Entry 6JCJ (X-ray diffraction, 2.50 A resolution); this record covers chains B and C of the 6 polymer chains in the assembly.

== Chain B ==
Molecule: Tubulin beta-2B chain
Source organism: Bos taurus
UniProt: Q6B856 (TBB2B_BOVIN); numbering as in UniProt (aligned over 1-445)
Sequence (445 residues; numbered 1 to 445; the number before each row is that of its first residue):
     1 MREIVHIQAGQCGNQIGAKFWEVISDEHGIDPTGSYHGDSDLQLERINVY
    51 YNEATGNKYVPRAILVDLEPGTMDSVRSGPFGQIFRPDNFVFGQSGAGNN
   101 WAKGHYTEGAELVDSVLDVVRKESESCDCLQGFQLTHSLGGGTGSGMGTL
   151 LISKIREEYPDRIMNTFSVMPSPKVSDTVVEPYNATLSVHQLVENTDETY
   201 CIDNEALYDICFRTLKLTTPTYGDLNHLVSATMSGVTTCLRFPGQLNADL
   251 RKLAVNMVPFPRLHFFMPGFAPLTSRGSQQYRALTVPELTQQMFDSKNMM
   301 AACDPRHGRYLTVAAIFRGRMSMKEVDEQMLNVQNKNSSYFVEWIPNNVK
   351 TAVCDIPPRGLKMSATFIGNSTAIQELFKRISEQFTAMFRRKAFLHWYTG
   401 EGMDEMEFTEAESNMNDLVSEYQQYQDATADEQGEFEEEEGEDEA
Unresolved in the structure: 276-279, 429-445
UniProt features mapped onto this chain:
  - motif: M1 to I4 (MREI motif)
  - binding site (GTP): Q11, E69, S138, G142, T143, G144, N204, N226
  - binding site (Mg(2+)): E69
  - modified residue: S40 (Phosphoserine), T55 (Phosphothreonine), K58 (N6-acetyllysine), S172 (Phosphoserine), T285 (Phosphothreonine), T290 (Phosphothreonine), R318 (Omega-N-methylarginine), E438 (5-glutamyl polyglutamate)
  - cross-link (Glycyl lysine isopeptide (Lys-Gly)): K58 (interchain with G-Cter in ubiquitin), K324 (interchain with G-Cter in ubiquitin)
Ion coordination: Mg2+: Q11, D177 (together with GDP)
Small-molecule neighbours:
  - BG0 ((4R)-2,7,8-triamino-4-(3-bromo-4,5-dimethoxyphenyl)-4H-1-benzopyran-3-carbonitrile): V236, C239, L240, L246, A248, D249, K252, L253, N256, M257, V313, A314, A315, N348, V349, K350, T351, A352, I368
  - GDP (guanosine-5'-diphosphate): G10, Q11, C12, Q15, I16, D67, N99, S138, G140, G141, G142, T143, G144, V169, P171, V175, D177, E181, N204, L207, Y222, L225, N226

== Chain C ==
Molecule: Tubulin alpha-1B chain
Source organism: Sus scrofa
UniProt: Q2XVP4 (TBA1B_PIG); residue numbers follow UniProt; this construct covers 1-450
Sequence (450 residues; each row starts with the number of its first residue):
     1 MRECISIHVGQAGVQIGNACWELYCLEHGIQPDGQMPSDKTIGGGDDSFN
    51 TFFSETGAGKHVPRAVFVDLEPTVIDEVRTGTYRQLFHPEQLITGKEDAA
   101 NNYARGHYTIGKEIIDLVLDRIRKLADQCTGLQGFLVFHSFGGGTGSGFT
   151 SLLMERLSVDYGKKSKLEFSIYPAPQVSTAVVEPYNSILTTHTTLEHSDC
   201 AFMVDNEAIYDICRRNLDIERPTYTNLNRLISQIVSSITASLRFDGALNV
   251 DLTEFQTNLVPYPRIHFPLATYAPVISAEKAYHEQLSVAEITNACFEPAN
   301 QMVKCDPRHGKYMACCLLYRGDVVPKDVNAAIATIKTKRSIQFVDWCPTG
   351 FKVGINYQPPTVVPGGDLAKVQRAVCMLSNTTAIAEAWARLDHKFDLMYA
   401 KRAFVHWYVGEGMEEGEFSEAREDMAALEKDYEEVGVDSVEGEGEEEGEE
Unresolved in the structure: 441-450
UniProt features mapped onto this chain:
  - motif: M1 to C4 (MREC motif)
  - active site: E254
  - binding site (GTP): G10, Q11, A12, Q15, E71, A99, S140, G143, G144, T145, G146, T179, E183, N206, Y224, N228, L252
  - binding site (Mg(2+)): E71
  - modified residue: K40 (N6,N6,N6-trimethyllysine), S48 (Phosphoserine), S232 (Phosphoserine), Y282 (3'-nitrotyrosine), R339 (Omega-N-methylarginine), S439 (Phosphoserine), E443 (5-glutamyl polyglutamate), E445 (5-glutamyl polyglutamate)
  - cross-link (Glycyl lysine isopeptide (Lys-Gly)): K326 (interchain with G-Cter in ubiquitin), K370 (interchain with G-Cter in ubiquitin)
Ion coordination: Ca2+: D39, T41, G44, E55
Small-molecule neighbours:
  - BG0 ((4R)-2,7,8-triamino-4-(3-bromo-4,5-dimethoxyphenyl)-4H-1-benzopyran-3-carbonitrile): N101, T179, A180, V181
  - GTP (guanosine-5'-triphosphate): G10, Q11, A12, Q15, I16, D69, D98, A99, A100, N101, S140, G142, G143, G144, T145, G146, I171, P173, V177, S178, T179, E183, N206, Y224, L227, N228, I231

== How chain B and chain C interact ==
Residue-residue contacts (37):
  Q94(B) - M1(C)
  N99(B) - E254(C)
  D177(B) - E254(C)
  D177(B) - K352(C)  hydrogen bond (backbone-side chain)
  T178(B) - E254(C)
  T178(B) - N258(C)
  V179(B) - N258(C)  hydrogen bond (backbone-side chain)
  V179(B) - P348(C)  hydrophobic
  V180(B) - T257(C)
  T219(B) - P325(C)
  T219(B) - K326(C)
  T219(B) - N329(C)
  A387(B) - W346(C)
  M388(B) - W346(C)
  R390(B) - D345(C)  salt bridge
  R390(B) - S439(C)  hydrogen bond
  R391(B) - Y262(C)  hydrogen bond (backbone-side chain)
  R391(B) - W346(C)
  R391(B) - E434(C)  hydrogen bond (side chain-backbone)
  R391(B) - V435(C)
  R391(B) - V437(C)  hydrogen bond (side chain-backbone)
  R391(B) - D438(C)
  R391(B) - S439(C)  hydrogen bond
  K392(B) - Y262(C)
  A393(B) - P261(C)
  A393(B) - Y262(C)
  A393(B) - W346(C)  hydrophobic
  F394(B) - T257(C)
  F394(B) - N258(C)
  F394(B) - V260(C)
  F394(B) - P261(C)  hydrogen bond (backbone-backbone)
  H396(B) - V260(C)  hydrogen bond (side chain-backbone)
  H396(B) - P261(C)
  H396(B) - P263(C)
  W397(B) - Q256(C)
  W397(B) - T257(C)  hydrogen bond (side chain-backbone)
  W397(B) - V260(C)
Also at the interface, not in a pair above, chain B (18 interface residues in all): S95, G98
Also at the interface, not in a pair above, chain C (23 interface residues in all): R2, C347

== Overview ==
18 residues of chain B face 23 of chain C across their interface, with 10 hydrogen bonds and 1 salt bridge.
Polar pairs include R390(B)-D345(C), D177(B)-K352(C) and V179(B)-N258(C). Chain B binds GDP and compound BG0.
Bound to chain C: GTP and compound BG0.
Chain B is Tubulin beta-2B chain (Bos taurus) and chain C is Tubulin alpha-1B chain (Sus scrofa); the
structure, Structure of crolibulin in complex with tubulin, was determined by X-ray diffraction.
